PDB entry 7RLW | X-ray diffraction, 2.54 A resolution | chains P and A of the 3 polymer chains in the assembly

[Chain P]
Molecule: PvCSPvk210 peptide from Circumsporozoite protein
UniProt: P08677 (CSP_PLAVB); residues 1-18 here correspond to UniProt positions 231-248 (UniProt number = residue number + 230)
Amino-acid sequence (18 residues; numbered 1 to 18; the number before each row is that of its first residue):
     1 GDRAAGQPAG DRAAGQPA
Unresolved in the structure: 13-18

[Chain A]
Molecule: 2F2 Fab heavy chain
Organism: Mus musculus
Notes: antibody fragment or engineered binder
Amino-acid sequence (224 residues; each row starts with the number of its first residue; a row labelled like 82A-82C holds insertion residues (82A, then the next letters in order)):
     1 NSQLQQSGPE LVKPGASVKI SCKASGYSFT GYYMHWVKQS HVKSLEWIGR ID
   52A P
    53 YDGATSYNQN FKDKASLTVD KSSTTGFMEL
82A-82C HSL
    83 TSEDSAVYYC AREGHWDG
100A-100D DWYF
   101 DVWGAGTTVT VSSASTKGPS VFPLAPSSKS TSGGTAALGC LVKDYFPEPV TVSWNSGALT
   161 SGVHTFPAVL QSSGLYSLSS VVTVPSSSLG TQTYICNVNH KPSNTKVDKK VEPKSC
Unresolved in the structure: 1-2
Cystine bridges: Cys-22/Cys-92, Cys-140/Cys-196

[Interface between chain P and chain A]
Pairs across the interface (21):
  Asp-2(P) with Thr-30(A); Gly-31(A)
  Arg-3(P) with Asp-52(A), salt bridge; Tyr-53(A); Asp-54(A), salt bridge
  Ala-4(P) with Gly-31(A); Tyr-32(A), hydrophobic; Tyr-33(A), hydrogen bond (backbone-side chain)
  Ala-5(P) with Tyr-33(A); Trp-100B(A)
  Gly-6(P) with Tyr-33(A); Glu-95(A); Trp-100B(A)
  Gln-7(P) with Glu-95(A), hydrogen bond (backbone-side chain); Trp-100B(A), hydrogen bond (side chain-backbone); Tyr-100C(A)
  Gly-10(P) with Trp-47(A); Arg-50(A); Ser-58(A), hydrogen bond (backbone-side chain)
  Asp-11(P) with Arg-50(A); Ser-58(A)
Interface residues without a listed pair, chain P (10 interface residues in all): Gly-1, Ala-9

[Overview]
Chain P and chain A form an interface of 10 and 13 residues respectively, with 4 hydrogen bonds and 2 salt
bridges. Polar contacts include Arg-3(P)/Asp-52(A), Arg-3(P)/Asp-54(A) and Ala-4(P)/Tyr-33(A).
Chain P is PvCSPvk210 peptide from Circumsporozoite protein and chain A is 2F2 Fab heavy chain (Mus musculus);
the structure, Antibody 2F2 in complex with P. vivax CSP peptide GDRAAGQPAGDRAAGQPA, was determined by X-ray
diffraction together with 7RLV, 7RLX, 7RLY and 7RLZ from the same study.
